PDB entry 4KPO | X-ray diffraction, 2.49 A resolution | chains A and B

== Chain A (and B) ==
Protein: Nucleoside N-ribohydrolase 3
From: Zea mays
Notes: EC 3.2.2.-; chain B of this document is another copy of the same molecule, construct and numbering; everything in this record applies to it too
Reference sequence: B6T563 (B6T563_MAIZE); numbering as in UniProt (aligned over 2-315)
Sequence (330 residues; each row starts with the number of its first residue; numbers below 1 keep their minus sign (Met-14 is residue -14)):
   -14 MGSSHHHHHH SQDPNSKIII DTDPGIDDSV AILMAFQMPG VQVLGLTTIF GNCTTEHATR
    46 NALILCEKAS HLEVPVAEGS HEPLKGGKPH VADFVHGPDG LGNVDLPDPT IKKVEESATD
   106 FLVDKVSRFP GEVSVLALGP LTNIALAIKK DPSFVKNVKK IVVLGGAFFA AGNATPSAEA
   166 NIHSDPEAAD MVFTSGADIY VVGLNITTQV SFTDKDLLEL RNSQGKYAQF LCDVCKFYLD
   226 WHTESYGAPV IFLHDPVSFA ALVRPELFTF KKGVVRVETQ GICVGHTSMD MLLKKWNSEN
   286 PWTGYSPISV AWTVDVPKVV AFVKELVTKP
Not modelled in the structure: -14 to -2 (chain B: -14 to -2, 228-232)
Construct notes: expression tag (-14 to 1)
Ion coordination: Ca2+: Asp8, Asp13, Leu123, Asp240

== Chain A / chain B interface ==
Pairs across the interface - 57 pairs, chain A then chain B:
  Phe79(A) - Asn282(B)
  Phe154(A) - Phe154(B)
  Phe154(A) - Ala155(B)
  Phe154(A) - Ala156(B)
  Ala155(A) - Phe154(B)
  Ala156(A) - Phe154(B)
  Gly157(A) - Trp281(B)
  Asn158(A) - Lys279(B)  hydrogen bond (backbone-side chain)
  Asn158(A) - Trp281(B)
  Ala159(A) - Trp281(B)
  Thr160(A) - Trp281(B)
  Thr160(A) - Trp287(B)
  Pro161(A) - Ser273(B)
  Pro161(A) - Met274(B)
  Pro161(A) - Asp275(B)
  Pro161(A) - Trp281(B)
  Pro161(A) - Trp287(B)
  Ser162(A) - His271(B)
  Ser162(A) - Ser273(B)  hydrogen bond
  Trp226(A) - Lys279(B)
  Ser230(A) - Leu278(B)
  Ser230(A) - Lys279(B)
  Ser230(A) - Lys280(B)
  Tyr231(A) - Leu278(B)
  Tyr231(A) - Lys279(B)
  Arg261(A) - Ile267(B)
  Glu263(A) - Gln265(B)
  Glu263(A) - Gly266(B)
  Glu263(A) - Ile267(B)  hydrogen bond (side chain-backbone)
  Glu263(A) - Cys268(B)  hydrogen bond (side chain-backbone)
  Gln265(A) - Glu263(B)
  Gly266(A) - Glu263(B)
  Gly266(A) - Gln265(B)
  Ile267(A) - Arg261(B)
  Ile267(A) - Val262(B)
  Ile267(A) - Glu263(B)  hydrogen bond (backbone-side chain)
  Ile267(A) - Pro286(B)  hydrophobic
  Ile267(A) - Trp287(B)
  Cys268(A) - Glu263(B)  hydrogen bond (backbone-side chain)
  His271(A) - Ser162(B)
  His271(A) - Cys268(B)
  His271(A) - His271(B)  hydrogen bond
  Ser273(A) - Pro161(B)
  Ser273(A) - Ser162(B)  hydrogen bond
  Ser273(A) - Cys268(B)
  Met274(A) - Pro161(B)
  Asp275(A) - Pro161(B)
  Lys279(A) - Asn158(B)  hydrogen bond (side chain-backbone)
  Trp281(A) - Gly157(B)
  Trp281(A) - Asn158(B)
  Trp281(A) - Ala159(B)
  Trp281(A) - Thr160(B)
  Trp281(A) - Pro161(B)
  Asn282(A) - Phe79(B)
  Pro286(A) - Ile267(B)  hydrophobic
  Trp287(A) - Pro161(B)
  Trp287(A) - Ile267(B)
Other interface residues (no listed pair), chain A (29 interface residues in all): Val269

== Overview ==
29 residues of chain A and 28 residues of chain B are in contact, with 9 hydrogen bonds. Polar contacts
include Asn158(A)-Lys279(B), Ser162(A)-Ser273(B) and Glu263(A)-Ile267(B). Asp8(A), Asp13(A), Leu123(A) and
Asp240(A) form the Ca2+ site.
Both chains are Nucleoside N-ribohydrolase 3 (Zea mays). Entry 4KPO (Plant nucleoside hydrolase - ZmNRh3
enzyme) was determined by X-ray diffraction together with 4KPN from the same study.
